Entry 6VWK (electron microscopy, 3.30 A resolution); this record covers chains R and a of the 13 polymer chains in the assembly.

[Chain R]
Molecule: ATP synthase subunit c
Source organism: Escherichia coli
UniProt: F4TL55 (F4TL55_ECOLX); numbering as in UniProt (aligned over 1-79)
Amino-acid sequence (79 residues; row label = number of the first residue in the row):
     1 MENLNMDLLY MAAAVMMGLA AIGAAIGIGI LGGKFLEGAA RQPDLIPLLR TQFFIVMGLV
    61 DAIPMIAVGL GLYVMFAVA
Unresolved in the structure: 1-2
What the authors report for this chain:
  - catalytic residues: D61 (citing earlier work)

[Chain a]
Molecule: ATP synthase subunit a
Source organism: Escherichia coli
UniProt: C3SL77 (C3SL77_ECOLX); numbering as in UniProt (aligned over 1-271)
Amino-acid sequence (271 residues; each row starts with the number of its first residue):
     1 MASENMTPQD YIGHHLNNLQ LDLRTFSLVD PQNPPATFWT INIDSMFFSV VLGLLFLVLF
    61 RSVAKKATSG VPGKFQTAIE LVIGFVNGSV KDMYHGKSKL IAPLALTIFV WVFLMNLMDL
   121 LPIDLLPYIA EHVLGLPALR VVPSADVNVT LSMALGVFIL ILFYSIKMKG IGGFTKELTL
   181 QPFNHWAFIP VNLILEGVSL LSKPVSLGLR LFGNMYAGEL IFILIAGLLP WWSQWILNVP
   241 WAIFHILIIT LQAFIFMVLT IVYLSMASEE H
Unresolved in the structure: 1-3, 270-271
What the authors report for this chain:
  - contacts within the chain: R210-Q252
  - catalytic residues: D119, N214, E219, H245

[Interface between chain R and chain a]
Pairs across the interface (24):
  F54(R) - L247(a)
  I55(R) - L251(a)
  G58(R) - L247(a)
  G58(R) - I248(a)
  L59(R) - L251(a)  hydrophobic
  L59(R) - I255(a)  hydrophobic
  D61(R) - F244(a)
  A62(R) - N214(a)
  M65(R) - W241(a)  hydrophobic
  I66(R) - G213(a)
  I66(R) - A217(a)  hydrophobic
  G69(R) - L220(a)
  G69(R) - I221(a)
  G69(R) - L224(a)
  L70(R) - L220(a)  hydrophobic
  L72(R) - L224(a)  hydrophobic
  Y73(R) - L16(a)  hydrophobic
  Y73(R) - L220(a)  hydrophobic
  Y73(R) - L224(a)
  F76(R) - L228(a)  hydrophobic
  A77(R) - Q9(a)
  A77(R) - I12(a)  hydrophobic
  A77(R) - L224(a)  hydrophobic
  A79(R) - Q9(a)  hydrogen bond (backbone-side chain)
Also at the interface, not in a pair above, chain R (16 interface residues in all): M57
Also at the interface, not in a pair above, chain a (17 interface residues in all): Q252
Interface features reported in the paper:
  - interface residues, chain a: P8(a)

[In short]
16 residues of chain R face 17 of chain a across their interface; the contacts include 1 hydrogen bond. The
hydrogen-bonded pair is A79(R)-Q9(a). The paper reports catalytic residues D61(R) and D119(a) among others;
the interface residue P8(a).
Chain R is ATP synthase subunit c and chain a is ATP synthase subunit a, both from Escherichia coli; the
structure, E. coli ATP Synthase ADP Sub-state 3a Fo Focussed, was determined by electron microscopy together
with 6OQR, 6OQS, 6OQT, 6OQU, 6OQV, 6OQW and 3 further entries from the same study.
